Entry 3FIG (X-ray diffraction, 2.30 A resolution); this record covers chains A and B.

Chain A (and B):
Molecule: 2-isopropylmalate synthase
From: Mycobacterium tuberculosis
Notes: EC 2.3.3.13; chain B of this document is another copy of the same molecule, construct and numbering; everything in this record applies to it too
UniProt: P96420 (LEU1_MYCTU); residue numbers follow UniProt; this construct covers 1-644
Sequence (646 residues; each row starts with the number of its first residue; numbers below 1 keep their minus sign (Gly-1 is residue -1)):
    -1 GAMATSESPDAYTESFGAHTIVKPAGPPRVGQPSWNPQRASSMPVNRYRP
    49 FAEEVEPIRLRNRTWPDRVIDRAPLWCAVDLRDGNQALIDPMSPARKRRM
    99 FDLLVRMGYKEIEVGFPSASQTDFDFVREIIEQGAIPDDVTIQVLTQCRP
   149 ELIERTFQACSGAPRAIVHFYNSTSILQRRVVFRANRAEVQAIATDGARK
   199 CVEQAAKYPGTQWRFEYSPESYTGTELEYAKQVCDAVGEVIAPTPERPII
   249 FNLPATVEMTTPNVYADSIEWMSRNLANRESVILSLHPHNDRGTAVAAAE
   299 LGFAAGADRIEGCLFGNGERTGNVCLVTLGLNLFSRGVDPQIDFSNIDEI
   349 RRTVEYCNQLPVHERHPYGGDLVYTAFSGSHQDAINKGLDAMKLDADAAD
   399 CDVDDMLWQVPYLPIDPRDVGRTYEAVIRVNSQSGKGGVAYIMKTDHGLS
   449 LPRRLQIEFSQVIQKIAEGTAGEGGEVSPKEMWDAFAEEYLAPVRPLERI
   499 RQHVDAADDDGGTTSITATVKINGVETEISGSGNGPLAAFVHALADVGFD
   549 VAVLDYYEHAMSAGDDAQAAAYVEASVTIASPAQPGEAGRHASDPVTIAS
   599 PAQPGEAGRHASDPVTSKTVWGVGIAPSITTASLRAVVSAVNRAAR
Disordered / not traced: -1 to 17, 427-433, 465-473, 579-614, 644 (chain B: -1 to 17, 430-433, 464-474, 579-613)
Differences from the reference sequence: expression tag (-1 to 0); engineered mutation Ala2 (Thr in P96420)
Residues lining bound ligands:
  - leucine (LEU), molecule 1: Asn532, Gly533, Pro534, Leu535, Ala536, Val551, Tyr554
  - leucine (LEU), molecule 2: Ala558, Gly562, Asp563, Asp564, Ala565, Gln566, Ala567, Pro625, Ser626, Ile627
From the paper describing this entry:
  - binding site for leucine: Leu535, Ala536, Val551, Tyr554, Ala558, Ala565, Ala567
  - allosteric site: Gly531, Gly533, Ala536 (citing earlier work)
  - catalytic residues: Arg80, Glu218, His379 (proposed by the authors, not directly observed)

How chain A and chain B interact:
Residue-residue contacts - 324 pairs, chain A then chain B:
  Thr18(A) - Asn344(B)
  Thr18(A) - Glu347(B)  hydrogen bond
  Ile19(A) - Arg104(B)
  Ile19(A) - Asp341(B)
  Ile19(A) - Asn344(B)
  Ile19(A) - Glu347(B)  hydrogen bond (backbone-side chain)
  Ile19(A) - Ile348(B)  hydrophobic
  Val20(A) - Arg104(B)
  Val20(A) - Asp341(B)  hydrogen bond (backbone-side chain)
  Lys21(A) - Val103(B)
  Lys21(A) - Arg104(B)  hydrogen bond (backbone-backbone)
  Pro22(A) - Met105(B)
  Pro22(A) - Gly106(B)
  Pro22(A) - Gln339(B)
  Pro22(A) - Ile340(B)  hydrophobic
  Pro22(A) - Asp341(B)
  Gln30(A) - Gln339(B)  hydrogen bond
  Trp33(A) - Leu73(B)  hydrophobic
  Trp33(A) - Ile281(B)  hydrophobic
  Trp33(A) - Asp306(B)
  Asn34(A) - Leu73(B)
  Pro35(A) - Lys108(B)
  Pro35(A) - Asp137(B)
  Gln36(A) - Pro72(B)  hydrogen bond (side chain-backbone)
  Gln36(A) - Leu73(B)
  Gln36(A) - Trp74(B)  hydrogen bond (side chain-backbone)
  Gln36(A) - Lys108(B)
  Gln36(A) - Gln339(B)  hydrogen bond
  Arg37(A) - Gln339(B)
  Ala38(A) - Asp337(B)
  Ser39(A) - Asp337(B)  hydrogen bond
  Ser39(A) - Ile340(B)
  Met41(A) - Phe332(B)  hydrophobic
  Met41(A) - Ile340(B)
  Met41(A) - Asp341(B)
  Met41(A) - Phe342(B)
  Met41(A) - Asp417(B)
  Pro42(A) - Phe332(B)
  Pro42(A) - Asp417(B)
  Val43(A) - Phe332(B)  hydrophobic
  Val43(A) - Gly335(B)
  Val43(A) - Asp337(B)
  Arg45(A) - Met390(B)
  Arg45(A) - Val401(B)  hydrogen bond (side chain-backbone)
  Arg45(A) - Asp402(B)  hydrogen bond (side chain-backbone)
  Arg45(A) - Asp403(B)
  Arg45(A) - Met404(B)  hydrogen bond (side chain-backbone)
  Arg45(A) - Leu405(B)
  Arg45(A) - Trp406(B)  hydrogen bond (backbone-backbone)
  Arg45(A) - Asp414(B)  salt bridge
  Arg45(A) - Asp417(B)  salt bridge
  Tyr46(A) - Phe332(B)  hydrophobic
  Tyr46(A) - Ser333(B)
  Tyr46(A) - Gly335(B)
  Tyr46(A) - Trp406(B)  hydrophobic
  Tyr46(A) - Pro412(B)
  Tyr46(A) - Ile413(B)  hydrophobic
  Tyr46(A) - Asp414(B)  hydrogen bond (side chain-backbone)
  Tyr46(A) - Asp417(B)  hydrogen bond
  Arg47(A) - Arg334(B)  hydrogen bond (backbone-side chain)
  Arg47(A) - Leu405(B)
  Pro48(A) - Arg334(B)
  Phe49(A) - Arg334(B)
  Glu52(A) - Arg334(B)
  Glu52(A) - Gln407(B)  hydrogen bond
  Arg61(A) - Pro64(B)
  Arg61(A) - Asp65(B)  salt bridge
  Trp63(A) - Trp63(B)  hydrophobic
  Pro64(A) - Arg61(B)
  Pro64(A) - Asn261(B)  hydrogen bond (backbone-side chain)
  Asp65(A) - Arg61(B)  salt bridge
  Arg70(A) - Arg27(B)
  Pro72(A) - Gln36(B)  hydrogen bond (backbone-side chain)
  Leu73(A) - Trp33(B)  hydrophobic
  Leu73(A) - Asn34(B)
  Leu73(A) - Gln36(B)
  Trp74(A) - Gln36(B)  hydrogen bond (backbone-side chain)
  Asn83(A) - Arg427(B)  hydrogen bond (backbone-side chain)
  Gln84(A) - Phe375(B)
  Gln84(A) - Ser376(B)
  Gln84(A) - Arg427(B)
  Ala85(A) - Arg363(B)  hydrogen bond (backbone-side chain)
  Ala85(A) - Phe375(B)
  Leu86(A) - Phe375(B)
  Leu86(A) - Arg427(B)  hydrogen bond (backbone-side chain)
  Ile87(A) - Leu370(B)  hydrophobic
  Pro89(A) - Arg427(B)
  Val103(A) - Lys21(B)
  Arg104(A) - Ile19(B)
  Arg104(A) - Val20(B)
  Arg104(A) - Lys21(B)  hydrogen bond (backbone-backbone)
  Arg104(A) - Pro22(B)
  Met105(A) - Ile19(B)
  Met105(A) - Pro22(B)
  Gly106(A) - Pro22(B)
  Lys108(A) - Lys21(B)
  Lys108(A) - Pro35(B)
  Lys108(A) - Gln36(B)
  Asp137(A) - Pro35(B)
  Leu175(A) - Gln407(B)
  Leu175(A) - Val408(B)
  Leu175(A) - Pro409(B)
  Gln176(A) - Pro409(B)
  Gln176(A) - Tyr410(B)  hydrogen bond
  Arg178(A) - Gln407(B)  hydrogen bond
  Val179(A) - Lys385(B)
  Val180(A) - Ala382(B)  hydrophobic
  Val180(A) - Pro409(B)  hydrophobic
  Glu218(A) - Tyr410(B)  hydrogen bond
  Pro246(A) - Trp33(B)
  Thr254(A) - Tyr410(B)
  Val255(A) - Tyr410(B)  hydrophobic
  Met257(A) - Arg334(B)  hydrogen bond (backbone-side chain)
  Thr259(A) - Glu298(B)
  Pro260(A) - Ala295(B)  hydrophobic
  Asn261(A) - Pro64(B)
  Asn261(A) - Leu299(B)
  Ile281(A) - Trp33(B)  hydrophobic
  Asn288(A) - Pro365(B)
  Asp289(A) - Pro365(B)
  Asp289(A) - Tyr366(B)
  Arg290(A) - Val294(B)
  Arg290(A) - Glu298(B)  salt bridge
  Arg290(A) - Thr326(B)
  Arg290(A) - Asn330(B)  hydrogen bond (backbone-side chain)
  Arg290(A) - Arg334(B)
  Gly291(A) - Pro365(B)
  Thr292(A) - Val294(B)
  Thr292(A) - Ala295(B)
  Val294(A) - Arg290(B)
  Val294(A) - Thr292(B)
  Ala295(A) - Pro260(B)  hydrophobic
  Ala295(A) - Thr292(B)
  Ala295(A) - Ala295(B)  hydrophobic
  Glu298(A) - Thr259(B)
  Glu298(A) - Arg290(B)  salt bridge
  Leu299(A) - Asn261(B)
  Leu299(A) - Leu299(B)  hydrophobic
  Gly314(A) - Arg363(B)
  Asn315(A) - Arg363(B)  hydrogen bond
  Gly316(A) - Arg363(B)  hydrogen bond (backbone-side chain)
  Glu317(A) - Thr373(B)
  Glu317(A) - Ala374(B)
  Glu317(A) - Phe375(B)  hydrogen bond (side chain-backbone)
  Glu317(A) - Ser376(B)  hydrogen bond (side chain-backbone)
  Arg318(A) - Arg363(B)  hydrogen bond (backbone-side chain)
  Arg318(A) - Leu370(B)
  Arg318(A) - Val371(B)
  Arg318(A) - Thr373(B)  hydrogen bond (side chain-backbone)
  Arg318(A) - Ala374(B)
  Arg318(A) - His379(B)  hydrogen bond
  Arg318(A) - Tyr410(B)
  Thr319(A) - Arg363(B)
  Thr319(A) - Pro365(B)
  Thr319(A) - Val371(B)
  Thr326(A) - Arg290(B)
  Asn330(A) - Arg290(B)  hydrogen bond (side chain-backbone)
  Phe332(A) - Met41(B)  hydrophobic
  Phe332(A) - Pro42(B)
  Phe332(A) - Tyr46(B)  hydrophobic
  Ser333(A) - Tyr46(B)
  Arg334(A) - Arg47(B)  hydrogen bond (side chain-backbone)
  Arg334(A) - Pro48(B)
  Arg334(A) - Phe49(B)
  Arg334(A) - Glu52(B)
  Arg334(A) - Met257(B)  hydrogen bond (side chain-backbone)
  Arg334(A) - Arg290(B)
  Gly335(A) - Val43(B)
  Gly335(A) - Tyr46(B)
  Val336(A) - Val43(B)
  Asp337(A) - Ala38(B)
  Asp337(A) - Ser39(B)  hydrogen bond
  Asp337(A) - Val43(B)
  Gln339(A) - Pro22(B)
  Gln339(A) - Gln30(B)  hydrogen bond
  Gln339(A) - Gln36(B)  hydrogen bond
  Gln339(A) - Arg37(B)
  Ile340(A) - Pro22(B)  hydrophobic
  Ile340(A) - Ser39(B)
  Asp341(A) - Ile19(B)
  Asp341(A) - Val20(B)
  Asp341(A) - Pro22(B)
  Asp341(A) - Met41(B)
  Phe342(A) - Met41(B)
  Ser343(A) - Thr18(B)
  Asn344(A) - Ile19(B)
  Ile348(A) - Ile19(B)  hydrophobic
  Leu358(A) - Arg363(B)
  Pro359(A) - His361(B)  hydrogen bond (backbone-side chain)
  Pro359(A) - Glu362(B)
  His361(A) - Pro359(B)  hydrogen bond (side chain-backbone)
  His361(A) - His361(B)
  Glu362(A) - Leu358(B)
  Glu362(A) - Pro359(B)
  Arg363(A) - Ala85(B)  hydrogen bond (side chain-backbone)
  Arg363(A) - Gly314(B)
  Arg363(A) - Asn315(B)  hydrogen bond
  Arg363(A) - Gly316(B)  hydrogen bond (side chain-backbone)
  Arg363(A) - Arg318(B)  hydrogen bond (side chain-backbone)
  Arg363(A) - Thr319(B)
  Arg363(A) - Gly320(B)
  Arg363(A) - Leu358(B)
  Pro365(A) - Asn288(B)
  Pro365(A) - Asp289(B)
  Pro365(A) - Gly291(B)
  Pro365(A) - Thr319(B)
  Tyr366(A) - Asp289(B)
  Leu370(A) - Arg318(B)
  Val371(A) - Arg318(B)
  Val371(A) - Thr319(B)
  Thr373(A) - Arg318(B)  hydrogen bond (backbone-side chain)
  Ala374(A) - Arg318(B)
  Phe375(A) - Gln84(B)
  Phe375(A) - Ala85(B)
  Phe375(A) - Leu86(B)
  Ser378(A) - Gln145(B)  hydrogen bond
  His379(A) - Arg318(B)  hydrogen bond
  Ala382(A) - Val180(B)  hydrophobic
  Lys385(A) - Val179(B)
  Lys385(A) - Val180(B)
  Met390(A) - Arg45(B)
  Val401(A) - Arg45(B)  hydrogen bond (backbone-side chain)
  Asp402(A) - Arg45(B)  hydrogen bond (backbone-side chain)
  Asp403(A) - Asn44(B)
  Met404(A) - Arg45(B)  hydrogen bond (backbone-side chain)
  Leu405(A) - Arg45(B)
  Leu405(A) - Arg47(B)
  Trp406(A) - Arg45(B)  hydrogen bond (backbone-backbone)
  Trp406(A) - Tyr46(B)  hydrophobic
  Gln407(A) - Arg47(B)
  Gln407(A) - Glu52(B)  hydrogen bond
  Gln407(A) - Leu175(B)
  Gln407(A) - Arg178(B)  hydrogen bond
  Val408(A) - Leu175(B)
  Pro409(A) - Leu175(B)
  Pro409(A) - Gln176(B)
  Pro409(A) - Val180(B)  hydrophobic
  Tyr410(A) - Ser171(B)
  Tyr410(A) - Gln176(B)  hydrogen bond
  Tyr410(A) - Glu218(B)  hydrogen bond
  Tyr410(A) - Thr254(B)
  Tyr410(A) - Val255(B)  hydrophobic
  Tyr410(A) - Arg318(B)
  Pro412(A) - Tyr46(B)
  Pro412(A) - Val255(B)  hydrophobic
  Pro412(A) - Asp289(B)
  Ile413(A) - Tyr46(B)
  Asp414(A) - Arg45(B)  salt bridge
  Asp414(A) - Tyr46(B)  hydrogen bond (backbone-side chain)
  Asp417(A) - Met41(B)
  Asp417(A) - Pro42(B)
  Asp417(A) - Arg45(B)  salt bridge
  Asp417(A) - Tyr46(B)  hydrogen bond
  Lys434(A) - Arg94(B)  hydrogen bond (backbone-side chain)
  Lys434(A) - Gln357(B)
  Gly436(A) - Arg94(B)
  Gly436(A) - Tyr354(B)
  Tyr439(A) - Arg97(B)
  Tyr439(A) - Arg350(B)
  Tyr439(A) - Thr351(B)  hydrogen bond
  Tyr439(A) - Tyr354(B)  hydrophobic
  Thr443(A) - Arg97(B)
  Asp444(A) - Arg97(B)  salt bridge
  Glu474(A) - Ser91(B)  hydrogen bond
  Glu474(A) - Pro92(B)
  Glu474(A) - Ala93(B)  hydrogen bond (side chain-backbone)
  Arg497(A) - Asp508(B)  salt bridge
  Arg499(A) - Asp506(B)
  Arg499(A) - Asp507(B)  salt bridge
  Gln500(A) - Asp506(B)  hydrogen bond (backbone-backbone)
  His501(A) - Asp506(B)  salt bridge
  Asp506(A) - Arg499(B)
  Asp506(A) - Gln500(B)  hydrogen bond (backbone-backbone)
  Asp506(A) - His501(B)  salt bridge
  Asp507(A) - Arg499(B)  salt bridge
  Asp508(A) - Arg497(B)  salt bridge
  Asp508(A) - Arg633(B)  salt bridge
  Asn532(A) - Asp564(B)  hydrogen bond (side chain-backbone)
  Asn532(A) - Pro625(B)
  Asn532(A) - Ser626(B)
  Pro534(A) - Ser626(B)
  Pro534(A) - Thr628(B)
  Leu535(A) - Ile627(B)  hydrophobic
  Ala536(A) - Asp563(B)
  Val539(A) - Asp563(B)
  His540(A) - Asp563(B)  salt bridge
  Val551(A) - Ala561(B)
  Val551(A) - Gly562(B)  hydrogen bond (backbone-backbone)
  Val551(A) - Asp563(B)
  Leu552(A) - Ala561(B)
  Tyr554(A) - Tyr554(B)
  Tyr554(A) - Glu556(B)  hydrogen bond
  Tyr554(A) - His557(B)
  Tyr554(A) - Ala558(B)  hydrogen bond (backbone-backbone)
  Tyr554(A) - Ile627(B)
  Tyr555(A) - Glu556(B)
  Tyr555(A) - His557(B)
  Glu556(A) - Tyr554(B)  hydrogen bond
  Glu556(A) - Tyr555(B)
  Glu556(A) - Glu556(B)  hydrogen bond (backbone-backbone)
  Glu556(A) - Ile627(B)
  His557(A) - Tyr554(B)
  His557(A) - Tyr555(B)
  Ala558(A) - Asp553(B)
  Ala558(A) - Tyr554(B)  hydrogen bond (backbone-backbone)
  Ala561(A) - Val551(B)
  Ala561(A) - Leu552(B)
  Gly562(A) - Val551(B)  hydrogen bond (backbone-backbone)
  Asp563(A) - Leu535(B)
  Asp563(A) - Ala536(B)
  Asp563(A) - Val539(B)
  Asp563(A) - His540(B)  salt bridge
  Asp563(A) - Val551(B)
  Asp564(A) - Asn532(B)  hydrogen bond (backbone-side chain)
  Pro625(A) - Asn532(B)
  Ser626(A) - Asn532(B)
  Ser626(A) - Pro534(B)
  Ile627(A) - Leu535(B)  hydrophobic
  Ile627(A) - Tyr554(B)
  Ile627(A) - Glu556(B)
  Ile627(A) - Ile627(B)  hydrophobic
  Thr628(A) - Pro534(B)
  Thr628(A) - Thr628(B)  hydrogen bond
  Arg633(A) - Asp508(B)  salt bridge
Also at the interface, not in a pair above, chain A (179 interface residues in all): Asn44, Ile56, Ala71, Glu109, Pro135, Ser171, Ser219, Pro243, Asp306, Gly320, Leu329, Pro338, Gly386, Ala389, Leu411, Val418, Gly435, Ile440, Pro477, Ile498, Ala505, Gly533, Asp553, Ser560, Ala565, Thr629, Ser631
Also at the interface, not in a pair above, chain B (181 interface residues in all): Arg59, Ala71, Ile87, Glu109, Pro135, Ser219, Pro243, Pro246, Thr258, Asp265, Glu317, Leu329, Val336, Pro338, Ser343, Val360, Gly386, Ala389, Val418, Ile498, Ala505, Gly533, Val549, Thr629, Ser631

Overview:
The interface between chain A and chain B involves 179 residues on one side and 181 on the other, with 77
hydrogen bonds and 19 salt bridges. Polar contacts include Arg45(A)-Asp414(B), Arg45(A)-Asp417(B) and
Arg61(A)-Asp65(B). From the paper: catalytic residues Arg80(A), Glu218(A) and His379(A); a binding site for
leucine at Leu535(A), Ala536(A) and Val551(A) among others.
Both chains are 2-isopropylmalate synthase (Mycobacterium tuberculosis). Entry 3FIG (Crystal Structure of
Leucine-bound LeuA from Mycobacterium tuberculosis) was determined by X-ray diffraction together with 1SR9
from the same study.
